Entry 5IPK (electron microscopy, 3.70 A resolution); this record covers chains H and I of the 60 polymer chains in the assembly.

# Chain H (and I)
Protein: Capsid protein VP1
Organism: Adeno-associated virus - 2
Notes: chain I of this document is another copy of the same molecule, construct and numbering; everything in this record applies to it too
Reference sequence: P03135 (CAPSD_AAV2S); residue numbers follow UniProt; this construct covers 1-735
Amino-acid sequence (735 residues; each row starts with the number of its first residue):
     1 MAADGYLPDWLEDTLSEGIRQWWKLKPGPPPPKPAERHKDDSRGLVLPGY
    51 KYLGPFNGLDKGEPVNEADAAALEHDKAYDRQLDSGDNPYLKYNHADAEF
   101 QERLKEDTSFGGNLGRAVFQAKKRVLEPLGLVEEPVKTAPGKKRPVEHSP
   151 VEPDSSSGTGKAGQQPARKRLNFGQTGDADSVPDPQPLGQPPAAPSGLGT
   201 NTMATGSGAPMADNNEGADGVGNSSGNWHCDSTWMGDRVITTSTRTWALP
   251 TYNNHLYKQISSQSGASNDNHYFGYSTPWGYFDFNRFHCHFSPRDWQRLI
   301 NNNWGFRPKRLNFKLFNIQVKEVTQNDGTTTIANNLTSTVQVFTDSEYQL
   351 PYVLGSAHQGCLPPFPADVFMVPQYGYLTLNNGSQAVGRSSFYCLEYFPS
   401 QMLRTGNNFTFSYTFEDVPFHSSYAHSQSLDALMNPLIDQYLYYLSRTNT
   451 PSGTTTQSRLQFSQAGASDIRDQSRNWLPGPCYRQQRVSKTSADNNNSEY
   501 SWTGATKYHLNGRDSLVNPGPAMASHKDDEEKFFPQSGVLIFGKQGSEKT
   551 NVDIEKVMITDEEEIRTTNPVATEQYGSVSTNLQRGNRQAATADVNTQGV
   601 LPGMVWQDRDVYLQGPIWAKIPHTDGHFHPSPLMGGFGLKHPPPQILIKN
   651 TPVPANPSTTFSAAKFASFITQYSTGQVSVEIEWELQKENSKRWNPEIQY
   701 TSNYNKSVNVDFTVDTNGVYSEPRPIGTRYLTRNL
Not modelled in the structure: 1-235
Differences from the reference sequence: engineered mutation Ala-432 (Arg in P03135)

# Interface between chain H and chain I
Contacting residue pairs - 42 pairs, chain H then chain I:
  Ala-248(H) with Pro-654(I), hydrophobic
  Pro-250(H) with Thr-659(I)
  Thr-251(H) with Thr-659(I)
  Tyr-252(H) with Thr-659(I)
  Asp-295(H) with Tyr-397(I)
  Asn-317(H) with Thr-339(I); Met-402(I); Arg-404(I)
  Gln-319(H) with Thr-337(I)
  Lys-321(H) with Val-653(I)
  Val-323(H) with Asn-656(I)
  Thr-329(H) with Asn-326(I)
  Phe-365(H) with Tyr-257(I), hydrophobic; Phe-392(I), hydrophobic
  Pro-366(H) with Cys-394(I), hydrophobic; Glu-396(I)
  Asp-368(H) with Lys-665(I); Phe-666(I); Phe-669(I)
  Val-369(H) with Lys-665(I)
  Met-371(H) with Pro-657(I), hydrophobic; Thr-659(I); Phe-661(I), hydrophobic
  Pro-373(H) with Phe-661(I), hydrophobic
  Tyr-673(H) with Pro-654(I), hydrogen bond (side chain-backbone); Ala-655(I); Asn-656(I), hydrogen bond (side chain-backbone); Pro-657(I)
  Lys-706(H) with Asn-382(I); Gln-385(I); Ala-386(I)
  Ser-707(H) with Ala-386(I)
  Val-708(H) with Gln-385(I)
  Thr-713(H) with Tyr-275(I), hydrogen bond; Phe-392(I)
  Val-714(H) with Tyr-257(I); Gln-259(I)
  Asp-715(H) with Gln-259(I), hydrogen bond (backbone-side chain)
  Thr-716(H) with Lys-258(I); Gln-259(I)
  Asn-717(H) with Leu-256(I)
  Gly-718(H) with Tyr-257(I)
Other interface residues (no listed pair), chain H (37 interface residues in all): Ile-332, Asn-334, Gln-359, Gly-360, Pro-363, Val-372, Thr-405, Thr-675, Gln-677, Tyr-704, Val-710
Other interface residues (no listed pair), chain I (35 interface residues in all): Asn-335, Ser-338, Gly-383, Val-387, Gly-388, Ser-658, Ser-662, Ile-670

# Overview
The interface between chain H and chain I involves 37 residues on one side and 35 on the other; the contacts
include 4 hydrogen bonds. Polar pairs include Tyr-673(H)/Pro-654(I), Tyr-673(H)/Asn-656(I) and
Thr-713(H)/Tyr-275(I).
Both chains are Capsid protein VP1 (Adeno-associated virus - 2). Entry 5IPK (Structure of the R432A variant of
Adeno-associated virus type 2 VLP) was determined by electron microscopy together with 5IPI from the same
study.
